PDB entry 7CPW | X-ray diffraction, 2.85 A resolution | chains A and a

[Chain A]
Protein: DNA polymerase beta-like protein
From: African swine fever virus
UniProtKB: A0A0A1E3N6 (A0A0A1E3N6_ASF); residue numbers follow UniProt; this construct covers 1-174
Chain sequence (178 residues; row label = number of the first residue in the row; numbers below 1 keep their minus sign (Ser-3 is residue -3)):
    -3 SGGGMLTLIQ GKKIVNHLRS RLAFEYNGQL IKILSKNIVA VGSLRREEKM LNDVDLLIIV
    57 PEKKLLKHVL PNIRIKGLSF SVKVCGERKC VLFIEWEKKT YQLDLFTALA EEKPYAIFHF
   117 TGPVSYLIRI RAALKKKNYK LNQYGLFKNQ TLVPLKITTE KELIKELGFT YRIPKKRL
Disordered / not traced: -3 to -1
Construct notes: expression tag (-3 to 0)

[Chain a]
Molecule: 20-nt DNA strand
Sequence (20 nucleotides; numbered 1 to 20; the number before each row is that of its first residue):
     1 CGTGATCGGA GACGATCACG

[How chain A and chain a interact]
Contacting residue pairs (26):
  Val80(A) - DA5(a)  phosphate contact
  Val80(A) - DT6(a)  sugar contact
  Cys81(A) - DA5(a)  hydrogen bond to the phosphate
  Cys81(A) - DT6(a)  hydrogen bond to the phosphate
  Gly82(A) - DA5(a)  phosphate contact
  Glu83(A) - DA5(a)  hydrogen bond to the phosphate
  Arg84(A) - DG4(a)  phosphate contact
  Arg84(A) - DA5(a)  hydrogen bond to the phosphate
  Lys85(A) - DG4(a)  phosphate contact
  Lys85(A) - DA5(a)  hydrogen bond to the phosphate
  His115(A) - DG2(a)  base contact
  Val120(A) - DC1(a)  base contact
  Ile124(A) - DC1(a)  base contact
  Arg127(A) - DC1(a)  hydrogen bond to the base
  Arg127(A) - DG2(a)  sugar contact
  Ala128(A) - DC1(a)  sugar contact
  Lys131(A) - DC1(a)  phosphate contact
  Lys131(A) - DG2(a)  salt bridge to the phosphate
  Lys136(A) - DG2(a)  phosphate contact
  Lys136(A) - DT3(a)  salt bridge to the phosphate
  Leu137(A) - DG2(a)  sugar contact
  Asn138(A) - DG2(a)  phosphate contact
  Asn138(A) - DT3(a)  hydrogen bond to the phosphate
  Gln139(A) - DT3(a)  sugar contact
  Tyr140(A) - DT3(a)  hydrogen bond to the phosphate
  Tyr140(A) - DG4(a)  hydrogen bond to the phosphate
Other interface residues (no listed pair), chain A (18 interface residues in all): Tyr135

[Summary]
18 residues of chain A and 6 residues of chain a are in contact; the contacts include 9 hydrogen bonds and 2
salt bridges. Polar pairs include Arg127(A)-DC1(a), Cys81(A)-DA5(a) and Cys81(A)-DT6(a).
Here chain A is DNA polymerase beta-like protein (African swine fever virus) and chain a is a 20-nt DNA
strand. Entry 7CPW (Complex structure of DNA with self-catalyzed depurination activity) was determined by
X-ray diffraction.
